6ENC - chain A; structure by X-ray diffraction, 1.95 A resolution.

[Chain A]
Name: Leukotriene A-4 hydrolase
From: Homo sapiens
Notes: EC 3.3.2.6
Reference sequence: P09960 (LKHA4_HUMAN); residues 1-610 here correspond to UniProt positions 2-611 (UniProt number = residue number + 1)
Chain sequence (613 residues; numbered -2 to 610; the number before each row is that of its first residue; numbers below 1 keep their minus sign (Gly-2 is residue -2)):
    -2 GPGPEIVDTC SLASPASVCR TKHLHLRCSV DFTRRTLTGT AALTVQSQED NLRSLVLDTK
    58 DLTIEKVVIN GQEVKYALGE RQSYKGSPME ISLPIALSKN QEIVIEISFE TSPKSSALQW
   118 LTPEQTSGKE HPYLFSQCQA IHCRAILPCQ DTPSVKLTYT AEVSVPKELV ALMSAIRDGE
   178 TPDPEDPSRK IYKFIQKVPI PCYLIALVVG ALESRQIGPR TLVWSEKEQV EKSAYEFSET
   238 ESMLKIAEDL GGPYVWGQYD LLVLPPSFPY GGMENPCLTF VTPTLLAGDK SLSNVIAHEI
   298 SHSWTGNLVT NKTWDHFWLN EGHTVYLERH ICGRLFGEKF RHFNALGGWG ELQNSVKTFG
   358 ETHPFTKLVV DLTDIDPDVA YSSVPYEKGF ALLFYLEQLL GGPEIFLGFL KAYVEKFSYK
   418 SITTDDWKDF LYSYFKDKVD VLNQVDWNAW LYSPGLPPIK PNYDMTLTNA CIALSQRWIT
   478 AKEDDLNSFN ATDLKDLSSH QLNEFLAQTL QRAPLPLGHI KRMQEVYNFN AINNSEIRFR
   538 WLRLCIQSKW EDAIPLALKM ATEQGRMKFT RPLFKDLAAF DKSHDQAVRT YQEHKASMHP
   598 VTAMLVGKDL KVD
Unresolved in the structure: -2 to 2
Construct notes: expression tag (-2 to 0)
Swiss-Prot annotation at these positions:
  - active site: Glu296 (Proton acceptor), Tyr383 (Proton donor)
  - binding site (a peptide): Gln134 to Gln136, Pro266 to Glu271, Arg563 to Lys565
  - binding site (Zn(2+)): His295, His299, Glu318
  - site: Glu271 (Pro-Gly-Pro binding), Asp375 (Essential for epoxide hydrolase activity, but not for aminopeptidase activity), Tyr378 (Covalently modified during suicide inhibition by leukotrienes), Gly562 (Pro-Gly-Pro binding)
  - modified residue: Lys72 (N6-acetyllysine), Lys336 (N6-acetyllysine), Lys413 (N6-acetyllysine), Ser415 (Phosphoserine), Lys572 (N6-acetyllysine)
Ion coordination: ytterbium (III) ion site 1: Asp47, Asp481 (together with acetate ion); ytterbium (III) ion site 2 near Asp175 (its only coordinating residue here); Zn2+: His295, His299, Glu318 (together with BGW)
Residues lining bound ligands: BGW (1-[[4-(1,3-benzothiazol-2-yloxy)phenyl]methyl]piperidine-4-carboxylic acid): Gln134, Gln136, Ala137, Tyr267, Gly269, Met270, Glu271, His295, Glu296, His299, Trp311, Phe314, Glu318, Val367, Leu369, Pro374, Asp375, Ala377, Tyr378, Ser379, Pro382, Tyr383

[Summary]
Ligands of chain A: compound BGW. Asp47 and Asp481 coordinate ytterbium (III) ion site 1. His295, His299 and
Glu318 coordinate Zn2+. UniProt lists active-site residues Glu296 and Tyr383, 12 peptide-binding residues and
3 Zn2+-binding residues.
Chain A is Leukotriene A-4 hydrolase (Homo sapiens); the structure, LTA4 hydrolase in complex with Compound11,
was determined by X-ray diffraction together with 6ENB and 6END from the same study.
